Entry 4WIZ (X-ray diffraction, 3.60 A resolution); this record covers chains CA and CD of the 90 polymer chains in the assembly.

# Chain CA (and CD)
Protein: Coat protein
Organism: Epinephelus coioides nervous necrosis virus
Notes: chain CD of this document is another copy of the same molecule, construct and numbering; everything in this record applies to it too
UniProt: Q8JNX5 (Q8JNX5_9VIRU); residue numbers follow UniProt; this construct covers 1-338
Chain sequence (338 residues; row label = number of the first residue in the row):
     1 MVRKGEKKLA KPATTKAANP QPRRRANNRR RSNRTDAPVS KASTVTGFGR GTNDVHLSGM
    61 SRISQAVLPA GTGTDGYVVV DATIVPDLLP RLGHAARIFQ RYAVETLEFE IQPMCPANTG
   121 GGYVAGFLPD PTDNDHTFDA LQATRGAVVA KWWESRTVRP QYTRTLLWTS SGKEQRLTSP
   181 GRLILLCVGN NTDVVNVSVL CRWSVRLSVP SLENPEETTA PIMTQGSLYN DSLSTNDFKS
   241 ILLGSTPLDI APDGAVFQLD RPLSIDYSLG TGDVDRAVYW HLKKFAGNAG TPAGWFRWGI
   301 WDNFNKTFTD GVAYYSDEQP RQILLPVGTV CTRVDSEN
Disordered / not traced: 1-33, 338
Differences from the reference sequence: engineered mutation Asn-214 (Thr in Q8JNX5)
Ion coordination: Ca2+ site 1: Gln-100, Ser-170, Glu-213 (shared with 2 residues of chain BA); Ca2+ site 2: Asp-130, Asp-133 (shared with 2 residues of chain AA)

# Chain CA / chain CD interface
Pairs across the interface - 11 pairs, chain CA then chain CD:
  Pro-38(CA) / Asp-36(CD)
  Pro-38(CA) / Ala-37(CD)
  Val-39(CA) / Ala-37(CD)  hydrogen bond (backbone-backbone)
  Val-39(CA) / Pro-38(CD)
  Val-39(CA) / Val-39(CD)  hydrophobic
  Ser-40(CA) / Asp-36(CD)
  Ser-40(CA) / Ala-37(CD)  hydrogen bond (backbone-backbone)
  Lys-41(CA) / Asp-36(CD)  salt bridge
  Ala-42(CA) / Thr-35(CD)
  Ala-42(CA) / Asp-36(CD)  hydrogen bond (backbone-side chain)
  Ser-43(CA) / Arg-34(CD)

# In short
Chain CA and chain CD each contribute 6 residues to their interface, with 3 hydrogen bonds and 1 salt bridge.
Polar pairs include Lys-41(CA)/Asp-36(CD), Ala-42(CA)/Asp-36(CD) and Val-39(CA)/Ala-37(CD). The Ca2+ site 1 is
built by Gln-100(CA), Ser-170(CA) and Glu-213(CA).
Both chains are Coat protein (Epinephelus coioides nervous necrosis virus). Entry 4WIZ (Crystal structure of
Grouper nervous necrosis virus-like particle at 3.6A) was determined by X-ray diffraction, deposited together
with 4RFT and 4RFU.
